Entry 6N7V (electron microscopy, 3.80 A resolution); this record covers chains F and T of the 7 polymer chains in the assembly.

# Chain F
Name: DNA primase/helicase
Source organism: Enterobacteria phage T7
Notes: EC 2.7.7.-, 3.6.4.12
UniProtKB: P03692 (PRIM_BPT7); numbering as in UniProt (aligned over 1-566)
Chain sequence (566 residues; row label = number of the first residue in the row):
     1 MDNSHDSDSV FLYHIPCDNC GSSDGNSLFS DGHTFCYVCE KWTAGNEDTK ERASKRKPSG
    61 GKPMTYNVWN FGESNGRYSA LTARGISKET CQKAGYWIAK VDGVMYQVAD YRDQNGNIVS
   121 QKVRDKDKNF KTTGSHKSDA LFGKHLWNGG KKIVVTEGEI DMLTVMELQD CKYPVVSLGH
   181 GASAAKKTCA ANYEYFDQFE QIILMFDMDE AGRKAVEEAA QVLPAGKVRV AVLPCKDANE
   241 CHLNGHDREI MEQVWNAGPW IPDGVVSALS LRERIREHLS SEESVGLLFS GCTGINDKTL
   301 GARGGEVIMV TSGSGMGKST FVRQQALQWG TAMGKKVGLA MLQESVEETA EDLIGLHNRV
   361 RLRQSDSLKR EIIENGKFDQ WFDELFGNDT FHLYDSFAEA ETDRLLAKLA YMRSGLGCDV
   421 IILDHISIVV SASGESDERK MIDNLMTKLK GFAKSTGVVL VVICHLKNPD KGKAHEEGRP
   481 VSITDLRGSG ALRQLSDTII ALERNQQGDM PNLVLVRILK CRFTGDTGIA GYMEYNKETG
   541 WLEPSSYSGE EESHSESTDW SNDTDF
Not modelled in the structure: 1-263, 278-284, 374-376, 396-403, 430-438, 546-566
Differences from the reference sequence: engineered mutation Gln343 (Glu in P03692)
Swiss-Prot annotation at these positions:
  - zinc finger: Cys17 to Cys39 (C4-like)
  - region: Glu550 to Phe566 (Binding to viral DNA polymerase)
  - binding site (Zn(2+)): Cys17, Cys20, Cys36, Cys39
  - binding site (Mg(2+)): Glu157, Asp207, Asp237
  - binding site (ATP): Ser312 to Ser319
  - site (dTTP/dATP binding): Arg361, His465, Arg504, Arg522, Tyr535
Bound ions: Mg2+: Ser319, Gln343 (together with dTTP)
Small-molecule neighbours: dTTP (TTP): Gly313, Ser314, Gly315, Met316, Gly317, Lys318, Ser319, Thr320, Gln343, His465, Arg504, Pro511, Asn512, Val514, Tyr535, Lys537
What the authors report for this chain:
  - mutagenesis - E343Q: abolished catalytic activity (citing earlier work)
  - specificity-determining residues: His33 (citing earlier work)

# Chain T
Molecule: 76-nt DNA strand
Sequence (76 nucleotides; row label = number of the first residue in the row; numbers below 1 keep their minus sign (DT-4 is residue -4)):
    -4 TTTGGTCATT TTTTTTTTTT TTTTTTTTAC GGAGTCGTTT CGACTCCGTT ATCACGCTAT
    56 GTCGTCAAGT TGTACC
Not modelled in the structure: -4 to 3, 20-71

# Chain F / chain T interface
Pairs across the interface (6):
  Arg439(F) - DT5(T)  hydrogen bond to the sugar
  Arg439(F) - DT6(T)  phosphate contact
  Lys467(F) - DT7(T)  salt bridge to the phosphate
  Asn468(F) - DT8(T)  hydrogen bond to the phosphate
  Leu486(F) - DT7(T)  phosphate contact
  Gly488(F) - DT6(T)  sugar contact
Also at the interface, not in a pair above, chain F (7 interface residues in all): Arg487, Ser489

# Summary
7 residues of chain F and 4 residues of chain T are in contact; the contacts include 2 hydrogen bonds and 1
salt bridge. Among the polar pairs are Arg439(F)-DT5(T), Asn468(F)-DT8(T) and Lys467(F)-DT7(T). Ligands of
chain F: dTTP. The paper reports that E343Q of chain F abolishes catalytic activity; the specificity
determinant His33(F).
Here chain F is DNA primase/helicase (Enterobacteria phage T7) and chain T is a 76-nt DNA strand. Entry 6N7V
(Structure of bacteriophage T7 gp4 (helicase-primase, E343Q mutant) in complex with ssDNA, dTTP, AC
dinucleotide, and ...) was determined by electron microscopy (same publication as 6N7I, 6N7N, 6N7S, 6N7T,
6N7W, 6N9U and 3 further entries).
